PDB entry 2BMK | X-ray diffraction, 2.30 A resolution | chains A and B

[Chain A]
Molecule: Fab fragment of catalytic antibody 15A9, light chain
Source organism: Mus musculus
Notes: antibody fragment or engineered binder
Sequence (213 residues; numbered 1 to 214; 1 number in that range is skipped by the numbering (no residue carries it; nothing is unmodelled there); the number before each row is that of its first residue):
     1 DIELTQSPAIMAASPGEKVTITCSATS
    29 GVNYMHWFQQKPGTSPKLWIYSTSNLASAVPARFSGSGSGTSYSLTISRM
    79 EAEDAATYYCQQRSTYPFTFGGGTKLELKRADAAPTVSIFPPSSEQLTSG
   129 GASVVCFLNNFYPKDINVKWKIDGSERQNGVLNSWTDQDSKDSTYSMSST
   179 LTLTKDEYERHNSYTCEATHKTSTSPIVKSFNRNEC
Disulfides: Cys23-Cys88, Cys134-Cys194
Residues lining bound ligands: N-(5'-phosphopyridoxyl)-D-alanine (PDD): Asn31, Tyr32, His34, Arg91, Ser92, Tyr94, Phe96

[Chain B]
Molecule: Fab fragment of catalytic antibody 15A9, heavy chain
Source organism: Mus musculus
Notes: antibody fragment or engineered binder
Sequence (226 residues; numbered 1 to 214 plus 12 insertion-coded residues; the number before each row is that of its first residue; a row labelled like 52A-52C holds insertion residues (52A, then the next letters in order)):
     1 EVKLQESGGGLVQPGHSLRLSCATSGFTFTDYYMSWVRQPPGKALEWLGL
    51 IR
52A-52C NKA
    53 NGYTKEYSASVKGRFTISRDNSQSILYLQM
82A-82C NAL
    83 RAEDSATYYCVRDKGSYG
100A-100F NYEAWF
   101 AYWGQGTTVTVSSAKTTPPSVYPLAPGSAAQTNSMVTLGCLVKGYFPEPV
   151 TVTWNSGSLSSGVHTFPAVLQSDLYTLSSSVTVPSSPRPSETVTCNVAHP
   201 ASSTKVDKKIVPRD
Disordered / not traced: 129-130
Disulfides: Cys22-Cys92, Cys140-Cys195
Residues lining bound ligands: N-(5'-phosphopyridoxyl)-D-alanine (PDD): Tyr33, Leu50, Arg52, Asp95, Lys96, Trp100E, Phe100F

[Interface between chain A and chain B]
Residue-residue contacts (70):
  Phe36(A) - Phe100F(B)
  Phe36(A) - Trp103(B)  hydrophobic
  Gln38(A) - Gln39(B)  hydrogen bond
  Gln38(A) - Tyr91(B)
  Ser43(A) - Tyr91(B)
  Ser43(A) - Gly104(B)  hydrogen bond (side chain-backbone)
  Ser43(A) - Gln105(B)
  Pro44(A) - Leu45(B)  hydrophobic
  Pro44(A) - Trp103(B)
  Leu46(A) - Glu100C(B)
  Leu46(A) - Trp100E(B)
  Tyr49(A) - Tyr100B(B)  hydrophobic
  Tyr49(A) - Glu100C(B)
  Ala55(A) - Glu100C(B)
  Ser56(A) - Glu100C(B)  hydrogen bond (backbone-side chain)
  Tyr87(A) - Gln39(B)  hydrogen bond
  Tyr87(A) - Lys43(B)  hydrogen bond (side chain-backbone)
  Tyr87(A) - Ala44(B)
  Tyr87(A) - Leu45(B)  hydrophobic
  Gln89(A) - Phe100F(B)
  Arg91(A) - Phe100F(B)
  Tyr94(A) - Leu50(B)
  Tyr94(A) - Arg52(B)
  Tyr94(A) - Glu58(B)
  Pro95(A) - Trp47(B)  hydrophobic
  Pro95(A) - Tyr59(B)
  Pro95(A) - Ser60(B)
  Phe96(A) - Trp47(B)
  Phe96(A) - Leu50(B)  hydrophobic
  Phe98(A) - Leu45(B)
  Phe98(A) - Trp47(B)
  Phe98(A) - Phe100F(B)  hydrophobic
  Gly99(A) - Ala44(B)
  Gly100(A) - Ala44(B)
  Ser116(A) - Thr137(B)
  Phe118(A) - Leu124(B)
  Phe118(A) - Ala125(B)
  Phe118(A) - Pro126(B)
  Phe118(A) - Thr137(B)
  Pro119(A) - Ala125(B)
  Ser121(A) - Tyr122(B)
  Ser121(A) - Pro123(B)
  Glu123(A) - Tyr122(B)
  Glu123(A) - Lys208(B)  salt bridge
  Gln124(A) - Tyr122(B)
  Gln124(A) - Lys143(B)
  Ser127(A) - Tyr122(B)
  Ser131(A) - Leu141(B)
  Ser131(A) - Lys143(B)
  Val133(A) - Leu124(B)  hydrophobic
  Val133(A) - Leu141(B)  hydrophobic
  Phe135(A) - Leu124(B)  hydrophobic
  Phe135(A) - Phe166(B)  hydrophobic
  Phe135(A) - Ser178(B)
  Phe135(A) - Ser180(B)
  Asn137(A) - His164(B)
  Asn137(A) - Phe166(B)
  Asn137(A) - Ser180(B)  hydrogen bond
  Asn138(A) - His164(B)
  Asn161(A) - Val169(B)
  Ser162(A) - Phe166(B)
  Ser162(A) - Pro167(B)  hydrogen bond (side chain-backbone)
  Trp163(A) - Pro167(B)
  Thr164(A) - Phe166(B)
  Ser174(A) - His164(B)  hydrogen bond
  Ser174(A) - Phe166(B)
  Met175(A) - Phe166(B)
  Ser176(A) - Phe166(B)
  Ser176(A) - Ser178(B)  hydrogen bond
  Thr180(A) - Lys143(B)
Other interface residues (no listed pair), chain A (39 interface residues in all): Thr42, Leu160
Other interface residues (no listed pair), chain B (43 interface residues in all): Val37, Glu46, Ala61, Asp95, Ala101, Gly127, Leu138, Gly139, Gln171, Ser179

[Overview]
Chain A and chain B form an interface of 39 and 43 residues respectively; the contacts include 9 hydrogen
bonds and 1 salt bridge. Polar contacts include Glu123(A)-Lys208(B), Gln38(A)-Gln39(B) and Ser43(A)-Gly104(B).
N-(5'-phosphopyridoxyl)-D-alanine is bound between chain A and chain B.
Chain A is Fab fragment of catalytic antibody 15A9, light chain and chain B is Fab fragment of catalytic
antibody 15A9, heavy chain, both from Mus musculus; the structure, Fab fragment of PLP-dependent catalytic
antibody 15A9 in complex with phosphopyridoxyl-D-alanine, was determined by X-ray diffraction together with
1WCB from the same study.
